PDB entry 6QNX | X-ray diffraction, 2.70 A resolution | chains A and C of the 3 polymer chains in the assembly

[Chain A]
Molecule: Cohesin subunit SA-2
Source organism: Homo sapiens
UniProtKB: Q8N3U4 (STAG2_HUMAN); residues 80-1060 here = UniProt positions 80-1060
Sequence (981 residues; row label = number of the first residue in the row):
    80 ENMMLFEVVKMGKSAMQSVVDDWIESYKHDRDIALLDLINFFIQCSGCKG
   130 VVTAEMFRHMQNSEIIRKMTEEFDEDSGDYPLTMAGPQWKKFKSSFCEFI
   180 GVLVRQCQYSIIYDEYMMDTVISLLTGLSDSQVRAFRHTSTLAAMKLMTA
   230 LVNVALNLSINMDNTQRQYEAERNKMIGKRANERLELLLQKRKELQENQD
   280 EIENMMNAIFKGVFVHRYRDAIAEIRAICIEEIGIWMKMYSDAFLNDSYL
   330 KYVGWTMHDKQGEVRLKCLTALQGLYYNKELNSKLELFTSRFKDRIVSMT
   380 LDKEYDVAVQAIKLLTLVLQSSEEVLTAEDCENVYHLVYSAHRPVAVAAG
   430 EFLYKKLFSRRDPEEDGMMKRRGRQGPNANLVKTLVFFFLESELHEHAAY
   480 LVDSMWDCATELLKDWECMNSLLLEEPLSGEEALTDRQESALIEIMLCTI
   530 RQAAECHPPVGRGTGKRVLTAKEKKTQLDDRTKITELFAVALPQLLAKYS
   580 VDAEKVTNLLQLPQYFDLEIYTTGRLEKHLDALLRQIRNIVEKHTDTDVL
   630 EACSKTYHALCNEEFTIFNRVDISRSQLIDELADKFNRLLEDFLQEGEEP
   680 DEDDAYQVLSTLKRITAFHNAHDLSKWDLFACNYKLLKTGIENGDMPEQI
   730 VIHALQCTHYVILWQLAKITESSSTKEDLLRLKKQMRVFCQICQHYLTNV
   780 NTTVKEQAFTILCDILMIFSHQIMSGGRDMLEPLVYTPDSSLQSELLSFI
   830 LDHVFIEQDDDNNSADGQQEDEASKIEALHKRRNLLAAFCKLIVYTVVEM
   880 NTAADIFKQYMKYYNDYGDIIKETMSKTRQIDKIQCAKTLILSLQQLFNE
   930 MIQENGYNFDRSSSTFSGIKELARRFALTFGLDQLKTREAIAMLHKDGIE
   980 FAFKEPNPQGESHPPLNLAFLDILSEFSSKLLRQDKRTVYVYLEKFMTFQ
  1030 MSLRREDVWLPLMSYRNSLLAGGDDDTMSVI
Not modelled in the structure: 255-259, 439-454, 506-510, 840-848, 960-963, 992, 1036, 1049-1060
Swiss-Prot annotation at these positions:
  - modified residue: K607 (N6-acetyllysine), S1058 (Phosphoserine)
  - natural variant: Y159 (Y159C: In MKMS), S327 (S327N: In MKMS), R604 (R604Q: In MKMS; uncertain significance), K1009 (K1009N: In MKMS)
What the authors report for this chain:
  - mutagenesis - F371A: abolished binding to Transcriptional repressor CTCF (chain C)

[Chain C]
Molecule: Transcriptional repressor CTCF
UniProtKB: P49711 (CTCF_HUMAN); residues 222-231 here = UniProt positions 222-231
Sequence (10 residues; each row starts with the number of its first residue):
   222 DVSVYDFEEE
Not modelled in the structure: 222
What the authors report for this chain:
  - mutagenesis - Y226A, Y226A/F228A, F228A: abolished binding to SA2-SCC1
  - mutagenesis - Y226A/F228A: decreased localization to cohesin localization to CTCF sites
  - specificity-determining residues: E229, E230 (proposed by the authors, not directly observed)

[Chain A / chain C interface]
Residue-residue contacts (15):
  Y297(A) with F228(C); E230(C), hydrogen bond
  R298(A) with E230(C), salt bridge; E231(C), salt bridge
  D326(A) with Y226(C), hydrogen bond
  L329(A) with Y226(C)
  K330(A) with Y226(C)
  Y331(A) with E230(C)
  W334(A) with Y226(C), hydrogen bond (side chain-backbone); F228(C), hydrophobic; E230(C)
  L366(A) with V223(C), hydrophobic
  F367(A) with Y226(C)
  R370(A) with V223(C)
  F371(A) with Y226(C), hydrophobic
Other interface residues (no listed pair), chain A (13 interface residues in all): N325, K363
Other interface residues (no listed pair), chain C (6 interface residues in all): V225
From the paper, about this interface:
  - residue pairs: Y297(A)-F228(C), L329(A)-Y226(C) (hydrophobic contact), W334(A)-F228(C), L366(A)-Y226(C) (hydrophobic contact), F367(A)-Y226(C) (hydrophobic contact), Y226(C)-D326(A) (hydrogen bond)
  - interface residues, chain A: R298(A)
  - hot spots on chain A (mutagenesis) - W334A, F367A: abolished binding to Transcriptional repressor CTCF (chain C)
  - interface residues, chain C: Y226(C), F228(C)

[Overview]
13 residues of chain A face 6 of chain C across their interface; the contacts include 3 hydrogen bonds and 2
salt bridges. Polar contacts include R298(A)-E230(C), R298(A)-E231(C) and Y297(A)-E230(C). The paper describes
contacts between Y297(A) and F228(C) and W334(A) and F228(C); hydrophobic contacts between L329(A) and
Y226(C), L366(A) and Y226(C) and F367(A) and Y226(C); a hydrogen bond between Y226(C) and D326(A). From the
paper: F371A, W334A and F367A of chain A abolish binding to Transcriptional repressor CTCF (chain C);
interface residues R298(A) and Y226(C) among others; 6 substitutions were tested in all.
Here chain A is Cohesin subunit SA-2 (Homo sapiens) and chain C is Transcriptional repressor CTCF. Entry 6QNX
(Structure of the SA2/SCC1/CTCF complex) was determined by X-ray diffraction.
